6BIO - chain A; structure by X-ray diffraction, 1.20 A resolution.

Chain A:
Name: Clan CA, family C40, NlpC/P60 superfamily cysteine peptidase
Organism: Trichomonas vaginalis
Reference sequence: A2D7D7 (A2D7D7_TRIVA); numbering as in UniProt (aligned over 1-275)
Chain sequence (278 residues; each row starts with the number of its first residue; numbers below 1 keep their minus sign (Gly-2 is residue -2)):
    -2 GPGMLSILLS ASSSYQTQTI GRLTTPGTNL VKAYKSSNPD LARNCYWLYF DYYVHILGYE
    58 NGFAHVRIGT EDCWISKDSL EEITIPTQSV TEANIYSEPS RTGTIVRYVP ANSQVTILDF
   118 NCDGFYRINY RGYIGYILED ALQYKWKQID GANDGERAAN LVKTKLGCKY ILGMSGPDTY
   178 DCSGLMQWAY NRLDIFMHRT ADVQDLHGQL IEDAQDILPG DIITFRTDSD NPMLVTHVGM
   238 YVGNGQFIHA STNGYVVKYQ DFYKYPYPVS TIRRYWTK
Differences from the reference sequence: expression tag (-2 to 0)
From the paper describing this entry:
  - catalytic residues: Cys179, His234, His246
  - mutagenesis - C179A, C179S: abolished catalytic activity on PG

Overview:
The paper reports catalytic residues Cys179, His234 and His246; C179A and C179S abolish catalytic activity on
PG.
Chain A is Clan CA, family C40, NlpC/P60 superfamily cysteine peptidase (Trichomonas vaginalis); the
structure, Structure of NlpC1 from Trichomonas vaginalis, was determined by X-ray diffraction, deposited
together with 6BIM and 6BIQ.
